PDB entry 7KSW | X-ray diffraction, 1.49 A resolution | chains A and T of the 4 polymer chains in the assembly

Chain A:
Molecule: DNA-directed DNA/RNA polymerase mu
Source organism: Homo sapiens
Notes: EC 2.7.7.7
UniProt: Q9NP87 (DPOLM_HUMAN); residue numbers follow UniProt; this construct covers 132-397, 410-494
Sequence (356 residues; each row starts with the number of its first residue; note: 12 numbers in that range are skipped by the numbering (no residue carries them; nothing is unmodelled there)):
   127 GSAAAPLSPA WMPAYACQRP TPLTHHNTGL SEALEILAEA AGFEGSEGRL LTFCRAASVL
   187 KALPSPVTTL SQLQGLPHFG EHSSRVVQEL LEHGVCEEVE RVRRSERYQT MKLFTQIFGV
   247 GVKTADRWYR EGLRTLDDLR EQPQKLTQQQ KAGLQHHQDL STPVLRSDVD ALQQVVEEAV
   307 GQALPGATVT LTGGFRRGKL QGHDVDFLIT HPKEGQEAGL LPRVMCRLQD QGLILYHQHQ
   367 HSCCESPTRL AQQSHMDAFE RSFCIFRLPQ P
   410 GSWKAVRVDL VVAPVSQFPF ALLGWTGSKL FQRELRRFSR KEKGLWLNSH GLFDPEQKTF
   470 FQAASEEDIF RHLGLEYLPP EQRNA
Unresolved in the structure: 127-136, 366-383
Differences from the reference sequence: expression tag (127-131); engineered mutation Gly410 (Pro in Q9NP87)
Curated features (UniProtKB/Swiss-Prot):
  - region: Arg323 to Asp332 (Involved in ssDNA binding)
  - binding site (Mg(2+)): Asp330, Asp332, Asp418
  - site: Gly433 (Responsible for the low discrimination between dNTP and rNTP)
Glycans and other covalent adducts: 2,3-dihydroxy-1,4-dithiobutane (DTT) linked to Cys180
Ion coordination: Na+: Thr241, Ile243, Val246 (shared with 1 residue of chain P); Mg2+ site 1: Asp330, Asp332, Asp418 (together with 2'-deoxyguanosine-5'-triphosphate) (shared with 2 residues of chain P); Mg2+ site 2: Asp330, Asp332 (together with 2'-deoxyguanosine-5'-triphosphate, pyrophosphate) (shared with 1 residue of chain P)
Small-molecule neighbours: 2'-deoxyguanosine-5'-triphosphate / pyrophosphate: Gly319, Gly320, Arg323, Lys325, Gly328, His329, Asp330, Asp332, Gly433, Trp434, Thr435, Gly436, Ser437, Lys438, Gln441, Arg445
Reported in the primary citation:
  - Mg2+ coordination: Asp330
  - conformationally variable residues (side-chain flip): Asp330
  - mutagenesis - K438D: unchanged catalytic activity on presence of Mn2+
  - mutagenesis - R445A: increased catalytic activity on dGTP misinsertion
  - mutagenesis - K438D: decreased catalytic activity on Mg2+-dependent dGTP:At
  - mutagenesis - K438D (23-fold): decreased catalytic activity on :Ct insertion

Chain T:
Molecule: 9-nt DNA strand
Sequence (9 nucleotides; numbered 1 to 9; the number before each row is that of its first residue):
     1 CGGCCTACG

Chain A / chain T interface:
Residue-residue contacts (23):
  Gly174(A) - DC4(T)  base contact
  Leu177(A) - DC4(T)  phosphate contact
  Leu177(A) - DC5(T)  phosphate contact
  Gln364(A) - DG9(T)  phosphate contact
  Phe385(A) - DG9(T)  phosphate contact
  Glu386(A) - DC8(T)  sugar contact
  Glu386(A) - DG9(T)  hydrogen bond to the phosphate
  Arg387(A) - DA7(T)  hydrogen bond to the base
  Arg387(A) - DC8(T)  hydrogen bond to the sugar
  Arg387(A) - DG9(T)  hydrogen bond to the phosphate
  Phe389(A) - DG9(T)  sugar contact
  Arg442(A) - DC5(T)  salt bridge to the phosphate
  Arg445(A) - DC5(T)  hydrogen bond to the base
  Arg445(A) - DT6(T)  hydrogen bond to the base
  Arg446(A) - DC5(T)  sugar contact
  Arg449(A) - DT6(T)  salt bridge to the phosphate
  Lys450(A) - DG3(T)  hydrogen bond to the phosphate
  Lys450(A) - DC4(T)  salt bridge to the phosphate
  Leu456(A) - DT6(T)  sugar contact
  Asn457(A) - DT6(T)  phosphate contact
  Asn457(A) - DA7(T)  hydrogen bond to the phosphate
  His459(A) - DA7(T)  phosphate contact
  His459(A) - DC8(T)  salt bridge to the phosphate
Other interface residues (no listed pair), chain A (17 interface residues in all): Arg181, Lys438

Overview:
17 residues of chain A face 7 of chain T across their interface, with 8 hydrogen bonds and 4 salt bridges.
Polar pairs include Arg387(A)-DA7(T), Arg445(A)-DC5(T) and Arg445(A)-DT6(T). Ligands of chain A:
2'-deoxyguanosine-5'-triphosphate / pyrophosphate. The paper reports that R445A of chain A increases catalytic
activity on dGTP misinsertion; Mg2+ coordination by Asp330(A).
Here chain A is DNA-directed DNA/RNA polymerase mu (Homo sapiens) and chain T is a 9-nt DNA strand. Entry 7KSW
(DNA Polymerase Mu, dGTP:Ct Reaction State Ternary Complex, 10 mM Mg2+ (10min)) was determined by X-ray
diffraction (same publication as 7KSS, 7KST, 7KSU, 7KSV, 7KSX, 7KSY and 25 further entries).
